Entry 8JUB (X-ray diffraction, 2.01 A resolution); this record covers chains B and D of the 4 polymer chains in the assembly.

[Chain B (and D)]
Name: Glutaminase kidney isoform, mitochondrial
Organism: Homo sapiens
Notes: EC 3.5.1.2; chain D of this document is another copy of the same molecule, construct and numbering; everything in this record applies to it too
UniProt: O94925 (GLSK_HUMAN), isoform O94925-3; residue numbers follow UniProt; this construct covers 71-595
Sequence (533 residues; numbered 63 to 595; the number before each row is that of its first residue):
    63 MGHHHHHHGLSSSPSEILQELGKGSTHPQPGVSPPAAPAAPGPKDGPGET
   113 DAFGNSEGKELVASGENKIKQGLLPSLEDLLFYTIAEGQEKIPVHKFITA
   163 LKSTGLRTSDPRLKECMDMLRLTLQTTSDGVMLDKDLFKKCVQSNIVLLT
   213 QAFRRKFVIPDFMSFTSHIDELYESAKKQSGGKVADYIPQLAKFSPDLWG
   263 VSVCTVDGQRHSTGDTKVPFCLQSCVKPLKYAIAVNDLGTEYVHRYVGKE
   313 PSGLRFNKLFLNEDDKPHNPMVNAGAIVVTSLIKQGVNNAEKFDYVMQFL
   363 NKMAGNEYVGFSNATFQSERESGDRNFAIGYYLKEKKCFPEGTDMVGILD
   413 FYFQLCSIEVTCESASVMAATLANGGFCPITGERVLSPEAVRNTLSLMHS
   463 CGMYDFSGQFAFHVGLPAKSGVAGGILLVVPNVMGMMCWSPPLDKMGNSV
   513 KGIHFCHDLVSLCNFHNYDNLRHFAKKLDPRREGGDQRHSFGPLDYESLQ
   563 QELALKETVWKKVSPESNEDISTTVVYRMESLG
Disordered / not traced: 63-137, 187-192, 546-595 (chain D: 63-138, 149-150, 191-192, 248-257, 546-595)
Differences from the reference sequence: initiating methionine (63); expression tag (64-70)
Ligand contacts: V4I (3-[2-oxidanylidene-2-[[5-[[(3R)-1-pyridazin-3-ylpyrrolidin-3-yl]amino]-1,3,4-thiadiazol-2-yl]amino]ethyl]benzoic acid): Arg317, Lys320, Leu321, Phe322, Leu323, Asn324, Glu325, His330, Tyr394
UniProt features mapped onto this chain:
  - region: Gly315 to Phe322 (Highly mobile activation loop)
  - binding site (substrate): Ser286, Asn335, Glu381, Asn388, Tyr414, Tyr466, Val484
  - site: Leu72, Ser73 (Cleavage)
  - modified residue: Lys130 (N6-succinyllysine), Lys164 (N6-succinyllysine), Lys311 (N6-acetyllysine)
  - natural variant: Arg272 (R272K: In DEE71), Pro313 (P313L: In GDPAG), Ser482 (S482C: In CASGID)
  - mutagenesis: Tyr249 (Y249A: Loss of enzyme activity), Ser286 (S286A: Loss of enzyme activity), Lys289 (K289A: Loss of enzyme activity), Phe318 (F318Y: No effect on catalytic activity. Loss of inhibition by BPTES; when associated with S-322), Leu321 (L321A: Decreased enzyme activity), Phe322 (F322S: No effect on catalytic activity. Loss of inhibition by BPTES; when associated with Y-318), Leu323 (L323A: Decreased enzyme activity), Tyr394 (Y394A: Decreased enzyme activity; Y394L: No effect on catalytic activity. Loss of inhibition by BPTES), Tyr466 (Y466A: Loss of enzyme activity)

[How chain B and chain D interact]
Contacting residue pairs (72):
  Val268(B) - Arg534(D)  hydrogen bond (backbone-side chain)
  Asp269(B) - Arg534(D)  salt bridge
  Tyr293(B) - Phe474(D)
  His306(B) - Phe474(D)
  Lys311(B) - Gln471(D)
  Lys311(B) - Phe474(D)
  Lys311(B) - His475(D)  hydrogen bond
  Glu312(B) - Arg317(D)  salt bridge
  Glu312(B) - Gly470(D)
  Glu312(B) - Gln471(D)
  Ser314(B) - Gly315(D)
  Gly315(B) - Ser314(D)
  Leu316(B) - Glu312(D)
  Leu316(B) - Glu325(D)
  Arg317(B) - Gly315(D)
  Arg317(B) - Leu316(D)
  Glu325(B) - Arg317(D)
  Ala435(B) - Asn532(D)
  Asn436(B) - Asn532(D)
  Asn436(B) - Arg534(D)  hydrogen bond
  Asn436(B) - His535(D)  hydrogen bond (backbone-side chain)
  Gly437(B) - Asn532(D)
  Phe439(B) - His535(D)
  Pro450(B) - Ala537(D)  hydrophobic
  Arg454(B) - His528(D)
  Arg454(B) - Tyr530(D)
  Arg454(B) - Asp531(D)  salt bridge
  Arg454(B) - Lys539(D)
  Asn455(B) - Phe474(D)
  Leu457(B) - Tyr530(D)  hydrophobic
  Ser458(B) - His528(D)
  Ser458(B) - Tyr530(D)
  Leu459(B) - Phe474(D)  hydrophobic
  His461(B) - His461(D)  hydrogen bond
  His461(B) - Tyr530(D)
  Gly470(B) - Glu312(D)
  Gln471(B) - Lys311(D)  hydrogen bond
  Gln471(B) - Glu312(D)
  Phe474(B) - Tyr293(D)
  Phe474(B) - Thr302(D)
  Phe474(B) - His306(D)
  Phe474(B) - Lys311(D)
  Phe474(B) - Asn455(D)
  Phe474(B) - Leu459(D)  hydrophobic
  His475(B) - Lys311(D)  hydrogen bond
  Pro479(B) - Tyr530(D)  hydrophobic
  Pro493(B) - Tyr530(D)  hydrophobic
  Asn494(B) - Asn532(D)  hydrogen bond
  Asn494(B) - Leu533(D)  hydrogen bond (side chain-backbone)
  His528(B) - Arg454(D)
  His528(B) - Ser458(D)
  Asn529(B) - Asn529(D)  hydrogen bond
  Asn529(B) - Tyr530(D)
  Tyr530(B) - Arg454(D)
  Tyr530(B) - Leu457(D)  hydrophobic
  Tyr530(B) - Ser458(D)
  Tyr530(B) - His461(D)  hydrogen bond
  Tyr530(B) - Pro479(D)
  Tyr530(B) - Pro493(D)  hydrophobic
  Tyr530(B) - Asn529(D)
  Asp531(B) - Arg454(D)  salt bridge
  Asn532(B) - Ala435(D)  hydrogen bond (side chain-backbone)
  Asn532(B) - Asn436(D)
  Asn532(B) - Gly437(D)
  Asn532(B) - Asn494(D)  hydrogen bond
  Leu533(B) - Asn494(D)  hydrogen bond (backbone-side chain)
  Arg534(B) - Val268(D)  hydrogen bond (side chain-backbone)
  Arg534(B) - Asp269(D)  salt bridge
  Arg534(B) - Asn436(D)  hydrogen bond
  His535(B) - Asn436(D)  hydrogen bond (side chain-backbone)
  His535(B) - Phe439(D)
  Lys539(B) - Arg454(D)
Other interface residues (no listed pair), chain B (41 interface residues in all): Thr302, Gly477, Ala537
Other interface residues (no listed pair), chain D (42 interface residues in all): Pro450, Gly477, Leu478

[In short]
Chain B and chain D form an interface of 41 and 42 residues respectively, with 17 hydrogen bonds and 5 salt
bridges. Among the polar pairs are Asp269(B)-Arg534(D), Glu312(B)-Arg317(D) and Arg454(B)-Asp531(D). Bound to
chain B: compound V4I.
Both chains are Glutaminase kidney isoform, mitochondrial (Homo sapiens). Entry 8JUB (Crystal structure of
glutaminase C in complex with compound 27) was determined by X-ray diffraction (same publication as 8JUE).
